Entry 4H3Q (X-ray diffraction, 2.20 A resolution); this record covers chains A and B.

Chain A:
Protein: Mitogen-activated protein kinase 1
Organism: Homo sapiens
Notes: EC 2.7.11.24; fragment: kinase domain
UniProt: P28482 (MK01_HUMAN); residue numbers follow UniProt; this construct covers 1-360
Chain sequence (362 residues; row label = number of the first residue in the row; numbers below 1 keep their minus sign (Gly-1 is residue -1)):
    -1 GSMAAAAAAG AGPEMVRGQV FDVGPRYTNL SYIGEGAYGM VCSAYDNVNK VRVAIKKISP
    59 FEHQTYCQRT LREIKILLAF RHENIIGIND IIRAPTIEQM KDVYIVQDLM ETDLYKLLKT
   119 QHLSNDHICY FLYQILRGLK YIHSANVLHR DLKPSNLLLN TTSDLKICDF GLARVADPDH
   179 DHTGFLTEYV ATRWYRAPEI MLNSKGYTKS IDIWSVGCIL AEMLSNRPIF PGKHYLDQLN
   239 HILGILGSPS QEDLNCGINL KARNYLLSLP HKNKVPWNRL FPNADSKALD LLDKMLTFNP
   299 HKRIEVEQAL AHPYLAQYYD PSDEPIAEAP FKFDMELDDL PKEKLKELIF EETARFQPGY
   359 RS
Unresolved in the structure: -1 to 8
Construct notes: expression tag (-1 to 0); engineered mutation Ala77 (Arg in P28482), Ser161 (Cys in P28482), Gly255 (Ile in P28482), Ala314 (Glu in P28482)
Ligand contacts: AMP-PNP (ANP; phosphoaminophosphonic acid-adenylate ester): Ile31, Glu33, Gly34, Ala35, Tyr36, Gly37, Val39, Ala52, Lys54, Arg67, Ile84, Gln105, Asp106, Leu107, Met108, Asp111, Lys114, Asp149, Lys151, Ser153, Asn154, Leu156, Cys166, Asp167
Curated features (UniProtKB/Swiss-Prot):
  - DNA-binding region: Lys259 to Arg277
  - motif: Thr185 to Tyr187 (TXY), Asp318 to Glu322 (Cytoplasmic retention motif), Ala327 to Met333 (Nuclear translocation motif)
  - active site: Asp149 (Proton acceptor)
  - binding site (ATP): Ile31 to Val39, Lys54
  - modified residue: Ala2 (N-acetylalanine), Ser29 (Phosphoserine), Thr185 (Phosphothreonine), Tyr187 (Phosphotyrosine), Thr190 (Phosphothreonine), Ser246 (Phosphoserine), Ser248 (Phosphoserine), Ser284 (Phosphoserine)
  - natural variant: Ile74 (I74N: In NS13), His80 (H80Y: In NS13), Ala174 (A174V: In NS13), Asp318 (D318G: In NS13; D318N: In NS13), Glu322 (E322Q: In NS13), Pro323 (P323R: In NS13)
  - mutagenesis: Lys54 (K54R: Does not inhibit interaction with MAP2K1), Pro176 to Asp179 (Inhibits homodimerization and interaction with TPR), Thr185 (T185A: Inhibits interaction with TPR; when associated with A-187), Tyr187 (Y187A: Inhibits interaction with TPR; when associated with A-185), Leu234 (L234A: Inhibits interaction with TPR), Asp318 (D318A: Loss of dephosphorylation by PTPRJ; D318N: Inhibits interaction with MAP2K1 but not with TPR; when associated with N-321), Asp321 (D321N: Inhibits interaction with MAP2K1 but not with TPR; when associated with N-318)

Chain B:
Protein: Dual specificity mitogen-activated protein kinase kinase 2
Notes: EC 2.7.12.2; fragment: docking peptide
UniProt: P36507 (MP2K2_HUMAN); residues 4-16 here = UniProt positions 4-16
Chain sequence (13 residues; numbered 4 to 16; the number before each row is that of its first residue):
     4 RRKPVLPALT INP
Unresolved in the structure: 16
Curated features (UniProtKB/Swiss-Prot):
  - site: Pro10, Ala11 (Cleavage)

How chain A and chain B interact:
Pairs across the interface - 20 pairs, chain A then chain B:
  Glu81(A) with Arg5(B), salt bridge
  Glu109(A) with Ile14(B)
  Thr110(A) with Ile14(B)
  Gln119(A) with Leu12(B); Thr13(B), hydrogen bond (side chain-backbone)
  His125(A) with Leu9(B); Pro10(B), hydrogen bond (side chain-backbone); Leu12(B)
  Tyr128(A) with Lys6(B); Pro7(B), hydrophobic
  Phe129(A) with Leu12(B), hydrophobic
  Arg135(A) with Arg5(B)
  Thr159(A) with Ala11(B); Leu12(B), hydrogen bond (side chain-backbone); Ile14(B)
  Ser161(A) with Leu12(B)
  Asp162(A) with Lys6(B), salt bridge
  Tyr316(A) with Pro7(B), hydrophobic; Leu9(B)
  Asp321(A) with Arg5(B), salt bridge
Other interface residues (no listed pair), chain A (17 interface residues in all): Leu115, Thr118, Asp124, Asn158
Other interface residues (no listed pair), chain B (10 interface residues in all): Asn15

Summary:
Chain A and chain B form an interface of 17 and 10 residues respectively, with 3 hydrogen bonds and 3 salt
bridges. Among the polar pairs are Glu81(A)-Arg5(B), Asp162(A)-Lys6(B) and Asp321(A)-Arg5(B). Ligands of chain
A: AMP-PNP.
Chain A is Mitogen-activated protein kinase 1 (Homo sapiens) and chain B is Dual specificity mitogen-activated
protein kinase kinase 2; the structure, Crystal structure of human ERK2 complexed with a MAPK docking peptide,
was determined by X-ray diffraction (same publication as 4H3P).
